PDB entry 4PK5 | X-ray diffraction, 2.79 A resolution | chains A and B

# Chain A (and B)
Name: Indoleamine 2,3-dioxygenase 1
Source organism: Homo sapiens
Notes: EC 1.13.11.52; chain B of this document is another copy of the same molecule, construct and numbering; everything in this record applies to it too
UniProt: P14902 (I23O1_HUMAN); residues 1-403 here = UniProt positions 1-403
Chain sequence (423 residues; numbered -19 to 403; the number before each row is that of its first residue; numbers below 1 keep their minus sign (Met-19 is residue -19)):
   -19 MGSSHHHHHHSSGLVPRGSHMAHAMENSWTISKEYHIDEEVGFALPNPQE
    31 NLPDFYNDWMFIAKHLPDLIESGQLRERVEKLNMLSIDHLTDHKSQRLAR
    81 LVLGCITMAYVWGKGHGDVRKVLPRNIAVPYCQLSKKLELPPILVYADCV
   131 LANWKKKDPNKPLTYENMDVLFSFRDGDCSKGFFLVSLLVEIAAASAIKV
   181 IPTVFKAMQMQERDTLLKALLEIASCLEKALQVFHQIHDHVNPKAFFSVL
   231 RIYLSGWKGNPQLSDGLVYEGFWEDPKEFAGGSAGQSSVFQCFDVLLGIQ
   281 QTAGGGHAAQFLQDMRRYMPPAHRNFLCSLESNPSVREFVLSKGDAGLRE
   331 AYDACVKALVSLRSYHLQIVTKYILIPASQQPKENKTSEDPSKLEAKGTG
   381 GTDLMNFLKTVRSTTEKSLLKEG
Not modelled in the structure: -19 to 11, 361-379
Sequence notes: expression tag (-19 to 0)
Metal / ion sites: heme Fe: His346 (together with Amg-1)
Small-molecule neighbours:
  - heme (HEM): Tyr126, Phe163, Val166, Ser167, Val170, Phe214, Ile217, Val221, Phe226, Gly262, Ser263, Ala264, Gly265, Phe270, Phe291, Arg343, His346, Ile349, Val350, Tyr353, Ile354, Leu384, Phe387, Leu388, Val391
  - Amg-1 (PKJ; N-(1,3-benzodioxol-5-yl)-2-{[5-(4-methylphenyl)[1,3]thiazolo[2,3-c][1,2,4]triazol-3-yl]sulfanyl}acetamide): Leu124, Val125, Tyr126, Cys129, Val130, Phe163, Phe164, Ser167, Phe226, Phe227, Arg231, Leu234, Gly262, Ser263, Ala264, Gln266, His346, Ile354, Leu384
Swiss-Prot annotation at these positions:
  - binding site (heme b): His346
Reported in the primary citation:
  - conformationally variable residues (loop rearrangement, side-chain flip): Phe226, Arg231, Ala260 to Ser263
  - binding site for Amg-1: Phe226, Arg231

# Chain A / chain B interface
Contacting residue pairs (18; chain A residue first):
  Lys116(A) with Gln280(B), hydrogen bond (backbone-side chain)
  Glu119(A) with Gln280(B)
  Lys238(A) with Gln290(B)
  Phe259(A) with Gly284(B); Gly285(B)
  Thr282(A) with Arg297(B)
  Gln290(A) with Lys238(B); Asp294(B)
  Gln293(A) with Arg297(B)
  Arg297(A) with Thr282(B); Gly284(B), hydrogen bond (side chain-backbone); Gly285(B); Gln290(B)
  Asn305(A) with Glu311(B); Ser312(B)
  Cys308(A) with Cys308(B), disulfide
  Ser309(A) with Cys308(B), hydrogen bond (backbone-side chain)
  Ser312(A) with Asn305(B)
Also at the interface, not in a pair above, chain A (18 interface residues in all): Pro121, Glu258, Gly284, Gly285, Asp294, Glu311
Also at the interface, not in a pair above, chain B (16 interface residues in all): Glu258, Phe259, Ala283, Ala289
Disulfides between the chains: Cys308(A)-Cys308(B)

# Overview
The interface between chain A and chain B involves 18 residues on one side and 16 on the other, with 1
disulfide bond and 3 hydrogen bonds. Among the polar pairs are Lys116(A)-Gln280(B), Arg297(A)-Gly284(B) and
Ser309(A)-Cys308(B). From the paper: a binding site for Amg-1 at Phe226(A) and Arg231(A); conformational
variability at Phe226(A), Arg231(A) and Ala260(A).
Chain A and chain B are both Indoleamine 2,3-dioxygenase 1 (Homo sapiens); the structure, Crystal structure of
the indoleamine 2,3-dioxygenagse 1 (IDO1) complexed with Amg-1, was determined by X-ray diffraction, deposited
together with 4PK6.
